Entry 9I0K (electron microscopy, 2.73 A resolution); this record covers chains C and G of the 8 polymer chains in the assembly.

== Chain C (and G) ==
Protein: Inosine-5'-monophosphate dehydrogenase
Source organism: Mycolicibacterium smegmatis MC2 155
Notes: EC 1.1.1.205; chain G of this document is another copy of the same molecule, construct and numbering; everything in this record applies to it too
UniProt: A0QSU3 (A0QSU3_MYCS2); residue numbers follow UniProt; this construct covers 1-513
Chain sequence (513 residues; numbered 1 to 513; the number before each row is that of its first residue):
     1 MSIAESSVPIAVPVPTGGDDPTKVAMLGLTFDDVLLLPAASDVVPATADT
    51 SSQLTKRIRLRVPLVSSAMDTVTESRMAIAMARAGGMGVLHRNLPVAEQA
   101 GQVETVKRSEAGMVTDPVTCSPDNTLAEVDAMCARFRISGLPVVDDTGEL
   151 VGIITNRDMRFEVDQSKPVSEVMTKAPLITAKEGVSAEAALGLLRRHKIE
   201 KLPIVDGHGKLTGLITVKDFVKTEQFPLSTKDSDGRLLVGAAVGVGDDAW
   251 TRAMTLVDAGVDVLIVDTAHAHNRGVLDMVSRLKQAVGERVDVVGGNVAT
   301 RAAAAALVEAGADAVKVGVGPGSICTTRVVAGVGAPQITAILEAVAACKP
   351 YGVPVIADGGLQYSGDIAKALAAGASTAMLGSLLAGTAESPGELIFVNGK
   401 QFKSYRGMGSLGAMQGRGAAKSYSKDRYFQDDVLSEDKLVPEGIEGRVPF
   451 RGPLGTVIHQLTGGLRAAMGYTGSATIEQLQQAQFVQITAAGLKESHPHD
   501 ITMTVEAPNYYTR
Unresolved in the structure: 1-11, 110-224, 416-438, 513
Glycans and other covalent adducts: inosinic acid (IMP) linked to Cys325
Ion coordination: K+ site 1: Gly320, Gly322, Cys325 (shared with 3 residues of chain D); K+ site 2: Glu495, Ser496, His497 (shared with 3 residues of chain B)
Small-molecule neighbours:
  - inosinic acid (IMP): Ser67, Met69, Asn297, Lys316, Pro321, Gly322, Ser323, Ile324, Thr327, Asp358, Gly359, Gly360, Leu361, Met379, Leu380, Gly381, Ser382, Tyr405, Gly407, Met408, Gly409, Ser410, Glu442, Gly443
  - NAD (nicotinamide-adenine-dinucleotide), molecule 1: Ser41, Val43, Pro45, Ala467, Gly470, Tyr471
  - NAD, molecule 2: Arg92, Val245, Asp267, Thr268, Ala269, His270, Asn273, Val276, Asn297, Gly318, Val319, Gly320, Thr327, Met408, Gly409, Glu442

== Chain C / chain G interface ==
Residue-residue contacts (8; chain C residue first):
  Phe396(C) with Thr504(G), hydrogen bond (backbone-side chain); Val505(G), hydrophobic
  Gly399(C) with Thr504(G), hydrogen bond (backbone-backbone)
  Thr504(C) with Phe396(G), hydrogen bond (side chain-backbone); Val397(G); Asn398(G); Gly399(G), hydrogen bond (backbone-backbone)
  Val505(C) with Phe396(G), hydrophobic
Interface residues without a listed pair, chain C (6 interface residues in all): Val397, Asn398

== In short ==
The chain C/chain G interface involves 6 residues from each chain, with 4 hydrogen bonds. Polar contacts
include Phe396(C)-Thr504(G) and Gly399(C)-Thr504(G). Ligands of chain C: NAD. Inosinic acid is covalently
linked to Cys325(C). The K+ site 2 is built by Glu495(C), Ser496(C) and His497(C).
Both chains are Inosine-5'-monophosphate dehydrogenase (Mycolicibacterium smegmatis MC2 155). Entry 9I0K
(Mycobacterium smegmatis inosine monophosphate dehydrogenase (IMPDH) E-XMP* intermediate, compressed) was
determined by electron microscopy together with 9I0L and 9I0M from the same study.
